Entry 1YJ2 (X-ray diffraction, 1.50 A resolution); this record covers chain A.

[Chain A]
Name: Green Fluorescent Protein
Organism: Aequorea victoria
Sequence (237 residues; row label = number of the first residue in the row; note: 2 numbers in that range are skipped by the numbering (no residue carries them; nothing is unmodelled there); numbering starts at 0):
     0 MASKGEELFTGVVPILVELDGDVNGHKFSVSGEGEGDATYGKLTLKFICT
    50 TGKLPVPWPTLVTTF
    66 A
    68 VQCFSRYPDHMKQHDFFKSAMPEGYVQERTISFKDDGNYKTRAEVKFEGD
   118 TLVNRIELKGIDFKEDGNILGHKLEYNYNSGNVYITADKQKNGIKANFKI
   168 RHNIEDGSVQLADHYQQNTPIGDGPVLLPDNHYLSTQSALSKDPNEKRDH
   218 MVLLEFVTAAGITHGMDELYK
Disordered / not traced: 0-3, 230-238
Sequence notes: initiating methionine (0); insertion (1); chromophore (66, 66, 66); engineered mutation Ser99 (Phe in 155661), Gly148 (His in 155661), Thr153 (Met in 155661), Ala163 (Val in 155661)
Modified residues: Ala66 ([2-(1-aminoethyl)-2-hydroxy-4-methylene-5-oxoimidazolidin-1-yl]acetic acid; CRX)
Covalent attachments: covalent link Phe64-Ala66; covalent link Ala66-Val68

[Summary]
Chain A is Green Fluorescent Protein (Aequorea victoria); the structure, Cyclized, non-dehydrated
post-translational product for S65A Y66S H148G GFP variant, was determined by X-ray diffraction (same
publication as 1YHG, 1YHH, 1YHI and 1YJF).
